PDB entry 6YWV | electron microscopy, 3.03 A resolution | chains A and D of the 43 polymer chains in the assembly

== Chain A ==
Molecule: 23 S rRNA
From: Neurospora crassa OR74A
Sequence (3464 nucleotides; each row starts with the number of its first residue; note: 28 numbers in that range are skipped by the numbering (no residue carries them; nothing is unmodelled there); a row labelled like 1655A-1655Z holds insertion residues (1655A, then the next letters in order)):
     1 AAAUGUAAUG GAUAUAAAGC UUAUGUUUAU AUAUAUAGAC AUAUAUAAGU AUAUAAAGAG
    61 ACUACUACCA AUAGCUACAC UAUGUAUUAA GGAGAGUAUA ACUUAAUUUA UGUUUAUGAU
   121 UUUAUCAUAC CCCUAAAAAU GACACCGAGG AGCAAGGGUC GGGUUAGCAU CCUGGUUCGU
   181 ACACCUUGGU GACCUAGGCU AGUACCAGGU CCCCCUCUAA GGGACUUGUC CCCCUCUAAG
   241 GGACUUGCGU CGGUCCUAUC CUAGGCCGAA UAGGUGAAUA AAUACUUACG GACGGCCUUG
   301 GUCUGUCCUA GAGGUUAUCA ACAUAUGAAC UCUUAGAGAA AUUACUUAAU AAACGAAGUG
   361 AAUUGAAAUA UCUUAUUAAC UUCAGGAAAA GAAAUCAAAC GAGAUUCUAU GAUUAGUGUG
   421 AACGAAAAUA GAGCAGCCUA UUAAAAUAAG UAAAAUGGCU UUAAAGCUGU UUGAAUAUUG
   481 UGGGGAACCU UCCUCAAAGG CUAAAUAUAA UACAUGAGUU ACAGAGAAAA GUACCGUGAG
   541 GGAAAGCUUU GAAAUAGUAG UUUUAUAAGC AGCUCAAGCA AUAAGAAAGC GAGAGCGUAC
   601 CUUUUGCAUA AUGGGUCACC AAGUUAAUUU UAGAUGCGAG CGAAUUUAUU UAUGUUUUUA
   661 CUGAUUAAAC AAUAUAAUGA AUCAUAAUUA UUUUUGUAAC GAGUAUUAGU AUUAAAUCUU
   721 AAUUUAAUAU UAGUAUAAGU UUUCAGUAUG GCGGCUACAU AGCAUAAUCU AUGCAGCCAG
   781 CCAAUAAUUG GAUUUCCAAU CCAAUUUCGG UAAUAAAUAG AUGUGCAUAG UUAAACCGAU
   841 CAUUAAAAUA AUGAAUAGUG UCUAAAGUUA GACCCGAAGC CUGGUGAUCU UACUAUAGUC
   901 AGGACUAUAA AGGUCCGAAC GGGUUAUCGU UGCAAAGAUA UCCGAAGAAC UAUGGUAAGC
   961 GAGUGAAAGA CAACACUGAC UAGGAUAGCU GGUUUUCUGC GAAACCUAUA AUAGUAGGCA
  1021 AUUUAAGUAA CAUCUUAGUA GGUACAGAAC UUAAUCUCAG ACAAGAUGUA GAUUUUCAUA
  1081 CCUAUGUUUA GGUAUGAAAU GCAUUUUUUU UUGUAUACAU CGGGGGAUCG UGAAGAUUUU
  1141 AUCGGUGAGU AUGUAGACUC GGAAUGACAA AGAUGAAUCU UGAAUAAUCA GACAUAGAAU
  1201 GAUAAGGUUG UAUGUCAAAA GGGAAACAGC CCAGAACAAG AGUUAAGGUU CCAAAAUUAU
  1261 UAUUAAGUGA AAUAAAGAAA GUUUUUAUAU AAGUCGACAA GAAGAUGGGC UUGGAAGCAG
  1321 CCAUAAUUUA AAGAUCUCGU AACAGAGCAC UUGUUAAAUC UUAAAAGCAU CGAAAAUUUA
  1381 ACGGAUCUAA AUAAUAUACC GAAACCUUGU CCAUAUGUAA CAUUAGUAAU AAUAUGCUAU
  1441 UAAUGUUAUU UGAUGGGGUA GCAGAACGUU GAGUGAAUCU UAGAUUUUUU UUUUAUAACU
  1501 AAAUAUAGAU GAUAACUCAA GUGAGAAUGG UGACAUGAGU AACAAAAAAG AGUUUAAGGU
  1561 ACCUAAAAGG UAUCUUAGAG UCUCGCCUAA AGCUUAUGGC UACGUCAAGU AACGGCCUCU
  1621 AAGUUUAUAA UCUGAAGAUU AUGACGAUGA GAAAA
1655A-1655Z UAACGCGCAGAAGUGCGCUGCUUUGA
1656A-1656B UA
  1676 CUU
  1687 AUGGUACCAA CAUUUAAAAG UGAAAAUUGU GCAGGAAGGA UCAGUAUCCU UUCAUUCUUA
  1747 UGUGGGGGAG UGGACAAAAC UGAACAGAGU GUAUCUGAAC ACAGAUGAGU CCACACCCCC
  1807 CCCCAUGUAA UGAAUGAAUG ACAAACCGUA CCUAGAAUCU GAAACAAGUA AGCUAGUAGA
  1867 GAAUACGAAG GCGUGAAUGA GAUAACAAUC AUAAAGGAAC UCGGCAAACU AACUACCGUA
  1927 ACUUAGGGAU AAGGAGAGCU CAUUAGUCUC GAUUAAUACG AGUAAAAAGG AAGAAGCAUG
  1987 GAAUAUUGUU GUACGACUGU UUAAUUAAAA CAAAGCACUU UGCAAAAAGA CGAUAAGUCU
  2047 AAGUAUUGAG UGUGAUUUCU GCCCGAUGCC GGCUGGUUAA CGAAUUUUCU AAAUUGAAAA
  2107 AAAAUUUGGU UUCAGAGGAA CCCCCGGUUA AUGGCGGCCU UAGCGUGAGG GUCCUAAGGU
  2167 AGCGAAAUGC CUUGGCCGUU AAAUGCGGUC UUGCAUGAAU GAUGUAACGA UACAACAGCU
  2227 GUCUCUAUGA UUGACUCAGU GAAAUUGGAA UAACUGUGCA GAUACAGUUU ACCUCUAGUU
  2287 AGACGAGAAG ACCCUAUGCA GCUUUACUGU UACUAAUUAU UGAAUACGAU UCUGAAAAUU
  2347 UCCAGUGUAA AAGGUAAUCG AUAAGAUAUA AUUGAAACAC CUUUAUUUUU CUAUCGUAUU
  2407 AUUAAACCUU AAAUUAAGGA ACAAUUGUUA GAAGACAGUU UAUGCGGGGC ACAGGCCCCA
  2467 UAAAGAGUAA AUGGGUGUGU CUAAAAUUUA UAAAUUUAUG UUUGCAAUUU UUUAUAGUGA
  2527 UUAUAUAUCA AAUCAUCUUU AUGCUAUUCA UAGAGUGUAU UUAUUAUAUU CCUUGGGUAC
  2587 AGUAUAAAAA UUAUAUAUGU AUUAAUUUAC AUAUAUUUUU UCUAAGAAAU UAGGUAAGAU
  2647 UUUGUUUAUA GAGAAAUUAG AUGUAAAAAA AAAAUCUUAU GAGGGCGGUA UUUAAUAAUC
  2707 CGCUUCUAAU AUUUUUUUGU AGUUAUUAUU AUAAAUUUAA UAAUAAUCAU GUUUAUUACU
  2767 UAAAAAGCUU AAUGGCUUAA UCUUGCCUUA CUGUUUGAUU AACAACAAAU CUUACAGUCG
  2827 CGUAAGCGGG GCAUAGGAUC ACAAGAUACA AAAAGGAAAG AUCUUGGAUU UUUGGAAAAG
  2887 CUACGCUAGG GAUAACAGGC UAAUUUGCGC AAGAGUGUAC AAAAUGAGUG CGCGGUUUGG
  2947 CACCUCGAUG UCGGCUUGAC UAAUCCUCAU GGAUGCAGAA ACUAUGUAGG GUACGACUGU
  3007 UCGUCGAUUA AAAAGUUACA UGAGCUGGGU UAAAUACGUC GUGAGACAGU AUGGUUUCUA
  3067 UCUUCUAGAG GGAAUUAGAA UAUAAUAAGG AUUAACCUUU GUACGAAAGG AACAUGGGGU
  3127 ACUAUUGUUA UACCUAGUUG UAUAACAGUU UUAUUAACCU CUGGUUUACC UGUUGUUUAU
  3187 GUGCCUUAUA UUAAUUUCAU GUGUGAUGCU CCGCAAGGAU AUUACAGGGA UGUUACCGUC
  3247 ACUUGAGUAA AUACAAUAGC AUAAGCAUGG CAGGAAAGCU AAGUUAGUCA AAAAUAAGUG
  3307 CUGAAAGCAU AUAGGCACGA AAUUUACCUU AAGAUAUUUC UUAAAUAUAC GUAAGAAAAU
  3367 AUUACGUUAA UAGGCUUAGU UUGUAAUAAU CUAGAGAUUU UAAGGAACUA AGUACUAAUU
  3427 UUAUAAAAAA CUGAAUGAUU AAUAUAUCUU ACAUUUUC
Not modelled in the structure: 1-4, 35-40, 121-309, 646-817, 1084-1089, 1126-1138, 1433-1437, 1655A-1655Z, 1656A-1656B, 1687, 1728-1828, 1918-1919, 1943-1980, 2066-2207, 2336-2398, 2449-2459, 2493-2504, 2525-2528, 2557-2579, 2599-2628, 2695-2703, 2738-2743, 3138-3147, 3194-3231, 3391-3407, 3460-3464
Ion coordination: Mg2+ site 1 near A105 (its only coordinating residue here); Mg2+ site 2 near A328 (its only coordinating residue here); Mg2+ site 3 near A335 (its only coordinating residue here); Mg2+ site 4: A335, G336; K+ site 1 near A367 (its only coordinating residue here); Mg2+ site 5 near G411 (its only coordinating residue here); K+ site 2 near A415 (its only coordinating residue here); Mg2+ site 6: A453, G466; Mg2+ site 7 near A453 (its only coordinating residue here); K+ site 3 near A465 (its only coordinating residue here); Mg2+ site 8: A486, A2859; Mg2+ site 9 near A497 (its only coordinating residue here); 99 more Mg2+ sites not listed; 19 more K+ sites not listed
Residues lining bound ligands:
  - NAD (nicotinamide-adenine-dinucleotide): A2755, G2757, U2759, U2760
  - spermine (SPM): U1249, U1250, C1251, A1270, A1271, C1382, G1383, G1384, A1385, U1392

== Chain D ==
Name: 60S ribosomal protein L4, variant
From: Neurospora crassa OR74A
Reference sequence: V5IMN1 (V5IMN1_NEUCR); numbering as in UniProt (aligned over 1-325)
Sequence (325 residues; numbered 1 to 325; the number before each row is that of its first residue):
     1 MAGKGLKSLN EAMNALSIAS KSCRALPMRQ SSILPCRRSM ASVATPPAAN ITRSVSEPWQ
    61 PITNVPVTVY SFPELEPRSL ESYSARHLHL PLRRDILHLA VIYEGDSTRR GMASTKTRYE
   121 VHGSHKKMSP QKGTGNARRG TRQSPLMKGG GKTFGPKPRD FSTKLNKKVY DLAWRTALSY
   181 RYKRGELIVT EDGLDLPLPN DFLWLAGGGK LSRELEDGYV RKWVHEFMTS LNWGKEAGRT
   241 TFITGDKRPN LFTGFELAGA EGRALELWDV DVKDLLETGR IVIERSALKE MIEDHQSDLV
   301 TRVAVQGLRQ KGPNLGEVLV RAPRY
Not modelled in the structure: 1-61, 303-311, 325

== Chain A / chain D interface ==
Contacting residue pairs - 124 pairs, chain A then chain D:
  U81(A) with Ser-114(D), sugar contact
  A82(A) with Met-112(D), hydrogen bond to the sugar; Ser-114(D), sugar contact; Pro-158(D), sugar contact
  U83(A) with Arg-110(D), hydrogen bond to the base; Met-112(D), sugar contact
  U515(A) with Arg-110(D), hydrogen bond to the base
  G516(A) with Arg-110(D), sugar contact; Met-112(D), hydrogen bond to the base; Ala-113(D), base contact
  A517(A) with Gly-105(D), hydrogen bond to the base; Arg-109(D), sugar contact; Arg-110(D), hydrogen bond to the phosphate
  G518(A) with Arg-109(D), salt bridge to the phosphate; Ala-113(D), phosphate contact
  C522(A) with Lys-148(D), hydrogen bond to the sugar
  A523(A) with Lys-148(D), phosphate contact
  G524(A) with Thr-115(D), phosphate contact
  A525(A) with Lys-116(D), salt bridge to the phosphate
  G526(A) with Lys-116(D), phosphate contact; Val-121(D), phosphate contact; His-122(D), hydrogen bond to the phosphate
  G531(A) with His-122(D), hydrogen bond to the base
  G541(A) with Ser-124(D), hydrogen bond to the phosphate; Lys-126(D), hydrogen bond to the sugar
  G542(A) with Gly-123(D), phosphate contact; Ser-124(D), hydrogen bond to the phosphate; Lys-126(D), salt bridge to the phosphate; Arg-142(D), salt bridge to the phosphate
  A543(A) with Arg-142(D), salt bridge to the phosphate
  A544(A) with Lys-148(D), salt bridge to the phosphate
  A621(A) with Leu-146(D), sugar contact; Lys-152(D), salt bridge to the phosphate
  A622(A) with Lys-152(D), salt bridge to the phosphate; Phe-154(D), phosphate contact
  G623(A) with Phe-154(D), sugar contact
  U624(A) with Phe-154(D), stacking on the base
  U625(A) with Arg-159(D), phosphate contact
  A626(A) with Arg-159(D), salt bridge to the phosphate
  U635(A) with Arg-93(D), hydrogen bond to the phosphate; Asp-95(D), sugar contact
  G636(A) with Arg-93(D), salt bridge to the phosphate; Ile-96(D), sugar contact; Asn-166(D), base contact; Lys-168(D), sugar contact; Val-169(D), sugar contact
  C637(A) with Lys-168(D), hydrogen bond to the sugar
  C641(A) with Lys-168(D), salt bridge to the phosphate
  G642(A) with Asn-166(D), phosphate contact; Lys-168(D), salt bridge to the phosphate
  A643(A) with Asn-166(D), phosphate contact; Lys-167(D), hydrogen bond to the phosphate
  U645(A) with Lys-167(D), base contact
  G860(A) with Asn-166(D), hydrogen bond to the sugar
  U861(A) with Lys-164(D), hydrogen bond to the sugar; Asn-166(D), sugar contact
  C862(A) with Leu-99(D), sugar contact; Thr-163(D), phosphate contact; Lys-164(D), hydrogen bond to the phosphate
  G871(A) with Tyr-119(D), base contact; Phe-154(D), base contact
  C873(A) with Phe-154(D), phosphate contact
  C874(A) with Thr-153(D), sugar contact
  C875(A) with Arg-118(D), salt bridge to the phosphate; Ser-144(D), sugar contact; Pro-145(D), phosphate contact; Leu-146(D), sugar contact
  G876(A) with Arg-118(D), salt bridge to the phosphate; Gln-131(D), hydrogen bond to the sugar; Arg-138(D), hydrogen bond to the sugar; Gly-140(D), phosphate contact; Thr-141(D), phosphate contact
  A877(A) with Lys-127(D), salt bridge to the phosphate; Gln-131(D), hydrogen bond to the sugar; Gly-140(D), phosphate contact
  A878(A) with Lys-127(D), salt bridge to the phosphate
  A982(A) with Ser-124(D), phosphate contact; Lys-126(D), phosphate contact
  G983(A) with Ser-124(D), phosphate contact; His-125(D), salt bridge to the phosphate
  G984(A) with His-125(D), salt bridge to the phosphate
  U990(A) with Arg-138(D), hydrogen bond to the base
  U1424(A) with Arg-94(D), hydrogen bond to the phosphate
  A1425(A) with Leu-92(D), sugar contact
  G1426(A) with Lys-183(D), salt bridge to the phosphate
  G1473(A) with Lys-273(D), hydrogen bond to the sugar
  U1474(A) with Glu-277(D), phosphate contact
  G1475(A) with Glu-277(D), phosphate contact
  A1476(A) with Arg-239(D), sugar contact; Gly-259(D), base contact; Ala-260(D), base contact
  U1517(A) with His-98(D), hydrogen bond to the phosphate; Ile-102(D), sugar contact
  C1518(A) with His-98(D), salt bridge to the phosphate; Ile-102(D), sugar contact
  A1519(A) with Arg-109(D), hydrogen bond to the sugar; Phe-161(D), sugar contact
  A1520(A) with Arg-159(D), salt bridge to the phosphate
  G1521(A) with Thr-115(D), base contact; Lys-152(D), phosphate contact; Phe-154(D), sugar contact; Gly-155(D), sugar contact; Pro-156(D), phosphate contact
  U1522(A) with Lys-152(D), salt bridge to the phosphate
  A1527(A) with Leu-146(D), base contact
  U1528(A) with Gly-135(D), hydrogen bond to the base; Asn-136(D), hydrogen bond to the base; Ala-137(D), base contact
  G1529(A) with Ala-137(D), phosphate contact; Leu-146(D), hydrogen bond to the base
  G1530(A) with Arg-139(D), phosphate contact; Leu-146(D), sugar contact; Met-147(D), sugar contact; Lys-148(D), hydrogen bond to the sugar
  A2294(A) with Gly-135(D), phosphate contact
  A2295(A) with Lys-132(D), sugar contact; Gly-133(D), phosphate contact; Thr-134(D), phosphate contact
  U2893(A) with Gln-131(D), phosphate contact; Lys-132(D), salt bridge to the phosphate
  A2894(A) with Gln-131(D), hydrogen bond to the phosphate; Lys-132(D), salt bridge to the phosphate; Arg-138(D), salt bridge to the phosphate
  G2895(A) with Arg-138(D), salt bridge to the phosphate
Interface residues without a listed pair, chain A (70 interface residues in all): A514, C620, U1531, G2296
Interface residues without a listed pair, chain D (71 interface residues in all): Asp-106, Gly-111, Thr-117, Glu-120, Gly-149, Asp-160, Leu-165, Leu-172, Arg-184

== Summary ==
70 residues of chain A face 71 of chain D across their interface, with 31 hydrogen bonds, 26 salt bridges and
1 aromatic stacking contact. Polar contacts include U83(A)/Arg-110(D), U515(A)/Arg-110(D) and
G516(A)/Met-112(D). Bound to chain A: NAD and spermine.
Here chain A is 23 S rRNA and chain D is 60S ribosomal protein L4, variant, both from Neurospora crassa OR74A.
Entry 6YWV (The structure of the Atp25 bound assembly intermediate of the mitoribosome from Neurospora crassa)
was determined by electron microscopy together with 6YW5, 6YWE, 6YWS, 6YWX and 6YWY from the same study.
